Entry 8CLB (X-ray diffraction, 3.00 A resolution); this record covers chains C and E of the 6 polymer chains in the assembly.

[Chain C]
Protein: Tubulin alpha-1B chain
Source organism: Bos taurus
UniProt: P81947 (TBA1B_BOVIN); residues 1-440 here = UniProt positions 1-440
Sequence (440 residues; numbered 1 to 440; the number before each row is that of its first residue):
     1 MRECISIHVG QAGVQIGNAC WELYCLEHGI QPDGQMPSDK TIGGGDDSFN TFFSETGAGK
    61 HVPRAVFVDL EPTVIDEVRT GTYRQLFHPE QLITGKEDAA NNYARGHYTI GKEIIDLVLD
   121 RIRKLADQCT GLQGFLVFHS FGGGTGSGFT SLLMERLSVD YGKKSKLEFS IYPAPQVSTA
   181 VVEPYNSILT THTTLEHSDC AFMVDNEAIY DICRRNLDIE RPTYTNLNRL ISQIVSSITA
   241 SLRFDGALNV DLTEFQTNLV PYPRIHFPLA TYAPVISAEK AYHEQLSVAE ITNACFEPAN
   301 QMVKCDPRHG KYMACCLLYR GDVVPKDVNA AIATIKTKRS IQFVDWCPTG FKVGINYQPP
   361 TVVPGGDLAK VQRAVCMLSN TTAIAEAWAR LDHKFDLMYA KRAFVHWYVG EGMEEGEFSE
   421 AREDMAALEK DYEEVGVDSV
Bound ions: Ca2+: Asp39, Thr41, Gly44, Glu55
Ligand contacts:
  - GTP (guanosine-5'-triphosphate): Gly10, Gln11, Ala12, Gln15, Ile16, Asp69, Asp98, Ala99, Ala100, Asn101, Ser140, Gly142, Gly143, Gly144, Thr145, Gly146, Ile171, Pro173, Val177, Ser178, Thr179, Glu183, Asn206, Tyr224, Leu227, Asn228, Ile231
  - colchicine (LOC; N-[(7S)-1,2,3,10-tetramethoxy-9-oxo-6,7-dihydro-5H-benzo[d]heptalen-7-yl]ethanamide): Asn101, Ser178, Thr179, Ala180, Val181

[Chain E]
Protein: Stathmin-4
Source organism: synthetic construct
Sequence (121 residues; row label = number of the first residue in the row; note: 15 numbers in that range are skipped by the numbering (no residue carries them; nothing is unmodelled there)):
     6 MEVIELNKCT SGQSFEVILK PPS
    44 DPSLEEIQKK LEAAEERRKY QEAELLKHLA EKREHEREVI QKAIEENNNF IKMAKEKLAQ
   104 KMESNKENRE AHLAAMLERL QEKDKHAEEV RKNKELKE

[How chain C and chain E interact]
Residue-residue contacts (33):
  His107(C) with Lys104(E), hydrogen bond
  Tyr108(C) with Lys104(E); Met105(E), hydrophobic; Asn108(E), hydrogen bond
  Thr109(C) with Arg112(E)
  Lys112(C) with Met105(E)
  Leu152(C) with Leu101(E), hydrophobic
  Glu155(C) with Leu101(E); Lys104(E), salt bridge
  Arg156(C) with Leu101(E)
  Ser158(C) with Phe93(E); Ile94(E)
  Val159(C) with Ile94(E); Ala97(E), hydrophobic; Lys98(E)
  Gly162(C) with Asn90(E); Phe93(E); Ile94(E)
  Lys163(C) with Asn90(E), hydrogen bond (backbone-side chain); Phe93(E)
  Thr193(C) with Lys104(E)
  Glu196(C) with Phe93(E)
  His197(C) with Phe93(E)
  Gly410(C) with Arg112(E); His115(E)
  Glu411(C) with Arg112(E), salt bridge
  Gly412(C) with Asn108(E), hydrogen bond (backbone-side chain); Asn111(E), hydrogen bond (backbone-side chain); Arg112(E)
  Met413(C) with Asn108(E), hydrogen bond (backbone-side chain)
  Glu414(C) with Ser107(E); Asn111(E), hydrogen bond
  Glu417(C) with Asn108(E), hydrogen bond
Other interface residues (no listed pair), chain E (14 interface residues in all): Lys100

[Overview]
The interface between chain C and chain E involves 20 residues on one side and 14 on the other; the contacts
include 8 hydrogen bonds and 2 salt bridges. Among the polar pairs are Glu155(C)-Lys104(E),
Glu411(C)-Arg112(E) and His107(C)-Lys104(E). Bound to chain C: GTP and colchicine.
Chain C is Tubulin alpha-1B chain (Bos taurus) and chain E is Stathmin-4 (synthetic construct); the structure,
Colchicine bound to tubulin (T2R-TTL) complex, was determined by X-ray diffraction, deposited together with
8CL9, 8CLC, 8CLD, 8CLE, 8CLF, 8CLG and 8CLH.
